PDB entry 8RHW | X-ray diffraction, 1.70 A resolution | chains A and B of the 4 polymer chains in the assembly

Chain A (and B):
Name: Pteridine reductase
Organism: Trypanosoma brucei brucei
Notes: chain B of this document is another copy of the same molecule, construct and numbering; everything in this record applies to it too
Reference sequence: O76290 (O76290_TRYBB); numbering as in UniProt (aligned over 1-268)
Amino-acid sequence (289 residues; each row starts with the number of its first residue; numbers below 1 keep their minus sign (Met-20 is residue -20)):
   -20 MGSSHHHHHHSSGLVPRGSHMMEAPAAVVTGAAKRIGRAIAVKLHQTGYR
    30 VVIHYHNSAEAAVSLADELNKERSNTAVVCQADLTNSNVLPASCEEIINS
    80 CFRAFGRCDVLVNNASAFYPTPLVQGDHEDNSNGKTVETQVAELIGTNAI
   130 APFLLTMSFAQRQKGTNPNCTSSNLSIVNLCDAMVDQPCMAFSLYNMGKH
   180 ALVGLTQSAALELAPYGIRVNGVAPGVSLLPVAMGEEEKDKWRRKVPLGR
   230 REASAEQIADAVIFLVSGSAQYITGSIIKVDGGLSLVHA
Unresolved in the structure: -20 to 1, 105-112, 143-151 (chain B: -20 to 1, 104-112, 143-151)
Differences from the reference sequence: initiating methionine (-20); expression tag (-19 to 0)
Small-molecule neighbours:
  - 1-(5-methoxy-1H-benzimidazol-2-yl)guanidine (A1H0W): Ser95, Ala96, Phe97, Asp161, Tyr174, Gly205, Val206, Leu209, Met213, Trp221
  - NADPH (NDP; NADPH dihydro-nicotinamide-adenine-dinucleotide phosphate): Gly10, Lys13, Arg14, Ile15, Gly16, His33, Tyr34, His35, Asn36, Ser37, Ala61, Asp62, Leu63, Thr64, Asn93, Ala94, Ser95, Ala96, Thr126, Leu159, Cys160, Asp161, Tyr174, Lys178, Pro204, Gly205, Val206, Ser207, Leu208

Chain A / chain B interface:
Contacting residue pairs (55; chain A residue first):
  Gln186(A) with Leu265(B)
  Ala189(A) with Leu265(B), hydrophobic
  Ala193(A) with Pro226(B), hydrophobic; Leu227(B)
  Arg198(A) with Leu227(B)
  Val206(A) with Tyr251(B)
  Val225(A) with Tyr251(B)
  Pro226(A) with Ala193(B), hydrophobic
  Leu227(A) with Ala193(B); Arg198(B); Gln250(B); Tyr251(B); Thr253(B)
  Arg230(A) with Tyr251(B), hydrogen bond (backbone-side chain)
  Glu231(A) with Tyr251(B)
  Ala232(A) with Tyr251(B), hydrogen bond (backbone-side chain)
  Gln236(A) with Gln250(B), hydrogen bond; Tyr251(B)
  Asp239(A) with Ser248(B)
  Phe243(A) with Phe243(B), hydrophobic
  Ser248(A) with Asp239(B)
  Gln250(A) with Leu227(B); Gln236(B), hydrogen bond
  Tyr251(A) with Val206(B); Val225(B); Leu227(B); Arg230(B), hydrogen bond (side chain-backbone); Glu231(B); Ala232(B), hydrogen bond (side chain-backbone); Gln236(B); Val259(B); Asp260(B); Gly261(B), hydrogen bond (backbone-backbone)
  Ile252(A) with Lys258(B); Val259(B), hydrophobic
  Thr253(A) with Asp260(B); Gly261(B); Gly262(B)
  Gly254(A) with Lys258(B), hydrogen bond (backbone-side chain); Leu265(B)
  Ser255(A) with Lys258(B), hydrogen bond (side chain-backbone)
  Ile257(A) with Ile257(B), hydrophobic
  Lys258(A) with Ile252(B); Gly254(B), hydrogen bond (side chain-backbone); Ser255(B), hydrogen bond (backbone-side chain)
  Val259(A) with Tyr251(B); Ile252(B), hydrophobic
  Asp260(A) with Tyr251(B); Thr253(B)
  Gly261(A) with Tyr251(B), hydrogen bond (backbone-backbone); Thr253(B)
  Gly262(A) with Thr253(B)
  Leu265(A) with Gln186(B); Ala189(B), hydrophobic; Gly254(B)
Interface residues without a listed pair, chain A (33 interface residues in all): Leu190, Pro194, Ala240, Gly247, Val266
Interface residues without a listed pair, chain B (33 interface residues in all): Leu190, Pro194, Ala240, Gly247, Val266

In short:
Chain A and chain B each contribute 33 residues to their interface; the contacts include 12 hydrogen bonds.
Polar contacts include Arg230(A)-Tyr251(B), Ala232(A)-Tyr251(B) and Gln236(A)-Gln250(B). Bound to chain A:
NADPH and 1-(5-methoxy-1H-benzimidazol-2-yl)guanidine.
Both chains are Pteridine reductase (Trypanosoma brucei brucei). Entry 8RHW (Crystal Structure of Trypanosoma
brucei PTR1 in complex with the cofactor and inhibitor P31) was determined by X-ray diffraction, deposited
together with 8RHT, 8RHU, 8RHV, 8RHX and 8RHY.
